Entry 6YN6 (electron microscopy, 3.28 A resolution); this record covers chains A and D of the 20 polymer chains in the assembly.

[Chain A (and D)]
Protein: Inducible lysine decarboxylase
From: Escherichia coli (strain K12)
Notes: EC 4.1.1.18; chain D of this document is another copy of the same molecule, construct and numbering; everything in this record applies to it too
UniProtKB: P0A9H3 (LDCI_ECOLI); residues 1-711 here = UniProt positions 1-711
Chain sequence (711 residues; each row starts with the number of its first residue):
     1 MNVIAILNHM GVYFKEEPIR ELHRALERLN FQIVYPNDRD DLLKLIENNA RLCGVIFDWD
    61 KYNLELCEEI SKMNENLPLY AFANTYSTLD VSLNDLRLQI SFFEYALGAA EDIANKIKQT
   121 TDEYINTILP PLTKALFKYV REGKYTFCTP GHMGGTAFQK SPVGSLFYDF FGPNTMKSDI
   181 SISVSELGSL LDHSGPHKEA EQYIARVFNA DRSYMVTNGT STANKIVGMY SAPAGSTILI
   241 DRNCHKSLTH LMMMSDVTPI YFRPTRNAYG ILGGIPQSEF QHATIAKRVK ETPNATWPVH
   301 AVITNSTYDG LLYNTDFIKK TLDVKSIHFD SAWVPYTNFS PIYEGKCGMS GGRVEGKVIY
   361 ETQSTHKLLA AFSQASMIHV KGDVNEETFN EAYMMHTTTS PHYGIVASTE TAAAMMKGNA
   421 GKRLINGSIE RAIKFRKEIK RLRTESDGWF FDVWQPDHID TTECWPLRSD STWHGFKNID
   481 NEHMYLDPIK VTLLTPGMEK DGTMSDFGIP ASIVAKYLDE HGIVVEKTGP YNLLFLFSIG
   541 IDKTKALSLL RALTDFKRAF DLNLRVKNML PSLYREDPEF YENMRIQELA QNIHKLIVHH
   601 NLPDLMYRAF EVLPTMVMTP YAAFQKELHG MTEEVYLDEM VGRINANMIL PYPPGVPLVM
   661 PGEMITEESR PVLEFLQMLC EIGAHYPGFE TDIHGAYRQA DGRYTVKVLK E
Modified positions: K367 ((2S)-2-amino-6-[[3-hydroxy-2-methyl-5-(phosphonooxymethyl)pyridin-4-yl]methylideneamino]hexanoic acid; LLP)
Swiss-Prot annotation at these positions:
  - modified residue: K367 (N6-(pyridoxal phosphate)lysine)
From the paper describing this entry:
  - self-association interface (contacts with another copy of this molecule); pairs are residue here / residue on that copy: N94-E445 (hydrogen bond), N314-E482 (hydrogen bond), D316-R468 (salt bridge), G352-D470 (backbone contact), D447-T444 (backbone contact), R468-E344, S446, Y485
  - contacts within the chain: E482-Y485
  - conformationally variable residues (side-chain flip): R97, H694
  - mutagenesis - R97E: decreased binding to stacks

[How chain A and chain D interact]
Residue-residue contacts - 55 pairs, chain A then chain D:
  G11(A) with N37(D)
  V12(A) with N37(D); D41(D)
  Y13(A) with V34(D), hydrophobic; Y35(D); P36(D), hydrophobic; N37(D), hydrogen bond (backbone-side chain); D41(D), hydrogen bond (backbone-side chain)
  F14(A) with D41(D), hydrogen bond (backbone-side chain); K44(D); L45(D), hydrophobic; N48(D)
  E75(A) with R558(D), salt bridge
  A83(A) with K543(D)
  N84(A) with K44(D); K543(D)
  Y86(A) with K543(D)
  S87(A) with K434(D)
  T88(A) with E438(D); K543(D)
  L89(A) with K434(D); E438(D); R441(D)
  D90(A) with E438(D)
  V91(A) with E438(D), hydrogen bond (backbone-side chain); R441(D), hydrogen bond (backbone-side chain); L547(D), hydrophobic
  S92(A) with R441(D)
  L93(A) with L442(D), hydrophobic; E445(D); S446(D); T554(D)
  L96(A) with L550(D), hydrophobic; R551(D), hydrogen bond (backbone-side chain); T554(D)
  R97(A) with D447(D), salt bridge; T554(D); K557(D); R558(D), hydrogen bond (backbone-side chain)
  L98(A) with R551(D), hydrogen bond (backbone-side chain)
  Q99(A) with R551(D), hydrogen bond; R558(D)
  I100(A) with R551(D)
  F102(A) with T544(D); L547(D), hydrophobic
  F103(A) with T544(D)
  E104(A) with D542(D); K543(D), hydrogen bond (side chain-backbone); T544(D)
  Y105(A) with N48(D), hydrogen bond (backbone-side chain)
  A106(A) with N49(D)
  L107(A) with L45(D), hydrophobic; N49(D)
  E199(A) with K567(D), salt bridge
  R206(A) with R565(D)
Interface residues without a listed pair, chain A (29 interface residues in all): E21
Interface residues without a listed pair, chain D (33 interface residues in all): Q32, I33, D38, R51, K437, D555

[Overview]
Chain A and chain D form an interface of 29 and 33 residues respectively, with 11 hydrogen bonds and 3 salt
bridges. Polar contacts include E75(A)-R558(D), R97(A)-D447(D) and E199(A)-K567(D). The paper reports that
R97E of chain A reduces binding to stacks; conformational variability at R97(A) and H694(A).
Both chains are Inducible lysine decarboxylase (Escherichia coli (strain K12)). Entry 6YN6 (Inducible lysine
decarboxylase LdcI stacks, pH 5.7) was determined by electron microscopy together with 6YN5 from the same
study.
